Entry 6NSS (X-ray diffraction, 1.97 A resolution); this record covers chain A.

# Chain A
Molecule: High affinity nerve growth factor receptor
From: Homo sapiens
Notes: EC 2.7.10.1; fragment: kinase domain
UniProtKB: P04629 (NTRK1_HUMAN), isoform P04629-4; residues 485-795 here correspond to UniProt positions 387-697 (UniProt number = residue number - 98)
Sequence (311 residues; row label = number of the first residue in the row):
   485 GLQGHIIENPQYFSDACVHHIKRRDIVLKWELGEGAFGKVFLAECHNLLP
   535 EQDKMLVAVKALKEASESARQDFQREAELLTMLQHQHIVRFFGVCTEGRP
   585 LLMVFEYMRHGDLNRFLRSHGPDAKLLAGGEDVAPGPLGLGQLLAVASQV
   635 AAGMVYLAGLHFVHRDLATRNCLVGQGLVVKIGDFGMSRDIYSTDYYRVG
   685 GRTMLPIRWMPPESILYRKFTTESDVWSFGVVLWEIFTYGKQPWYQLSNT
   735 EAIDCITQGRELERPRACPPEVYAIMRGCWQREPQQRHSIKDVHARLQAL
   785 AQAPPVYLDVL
Unresolved in the structure: 496-500, 549-551
Small-molecule neighbours: L0M (N-(8-methyl-2-phenylimidazo[1,2-a]pyrazin-3-yl)-2-(10H-phenoxazin-10-yl)acetamide): Leu486, Gln487, Gly488, His489, Ile490, Glu492, Asn493, Phe521, Lys544, Glu560, Leu564, Leu567, Ile572, Val573, Met587, Phe589, Leu641, Phe646, Val647, His648, Ile666, Gly667, Asp668, Phe669, Gly670, Arg673

# In short
Ligands of chain A: compound L0M.
Chain A is High affinity nerve growth factor receptor (Homo sapiens); the structure, Trk-A in complex with
ligand 6, was determined by X-ray diffraction (same publication as 6NPT and 6NSP).
